Entry 6FB6 (X-ray diffraction, 2.60 A resolution); this record covers chains A and E of the 6 polymer chains in the assembly.

[Chain A]
Molecule: I-CreI monomer A
Organism: Chlamydomonas reinhardtii
Chain sequence (153 residues; each row starts with the number of its first residue):
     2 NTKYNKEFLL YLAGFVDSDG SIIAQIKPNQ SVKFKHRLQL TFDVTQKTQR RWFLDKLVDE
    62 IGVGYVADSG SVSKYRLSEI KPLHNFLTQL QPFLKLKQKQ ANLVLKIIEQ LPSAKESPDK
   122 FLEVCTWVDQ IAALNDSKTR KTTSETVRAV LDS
Bound ions: Mn2+ site 1: Ser19 (shared with 1 residue of chain B; DG515(E) of chain E; 1 residue of chain F); Mn2+ site 2: Asp20 (shared with 1 residue of chain B; 1 residue of chain D; 1 residue of chain G)

[Chain E]
Molecule: 10-nt DNA strand
Sequence (10 nucleotides; each row starts with the number of its first residue):
   515 GGGAGTCAGA
Bound ions: Mn2+ site 1: DG515 (shared with Ser19(A) of chain A; 1 residue of chain B; 1 residue of chain F)

[How chain A and chain E interact]
Contacting residue pairs (31; chain A residue first):
  Ser19(A) with DG515(E), phosphate contact
  Asp20(A) with DG515(E), sugar contact
  Gly21(A) with DG515(E), sugar contact; DG516(E), phosphate contact
  Ser22(A) with DG515(E), sugar contact; DG516(E), hydrogen bond to the phosphate
  Ile24(A) with DG516(E), base contact; DG517(E), phosphate contact
  Gln26(A) with DG517(E), sugar contact; DA518(E), base contact
  Lys28(A) with DG519(E), hydrogen bond to the base
  Thr46(A) with DG515(E), base contact
  Lys75(A) with DG515(E), hydrogen bond to the base; DG516(E), hydrogen bond to the base
  Arg77(A) with DG516(E), base contact; DG517(E), hydrogen bond to the base
  Lys98(A) with DG516(E), salt bridge to the phosphate
  Ala133(A) with DG517(E), phosphate contact
  Asn136(A) with DG516(E), phosphate contact; DG517(E), hydrogen bond to the phosphate
  Asp137(A) with DG516(E), hydrogen bond to the phosphate
  Ser138(A) with DG516(E), phosphate contact; DG517(E), hydrogen bond to the phosphate
  Thr140(A) with DG517(E), sugar contact; DA518(E), sugar contact
  Arg141(A) with DG517(E), phosphate contact; DA518(E), phosphate contact
  Lys142(A) with DG517(E), phosphate contact; DA518(E), hydrogen bond to the phosphate; DG519(E), salt bridge to the phosphate
  Thr143(A) with DA518(E), hydrogen bond to the phosphate
Interface residues without a listed pair, chain A (24 interface residues in all): Ile23, Ala25, Arg38, Asp44, Lys139
Interface residues without a listed pair, chain E (7 interface residues in all): DT520, DC521

[Summary]
The interface between chain A and chain E involves 24 residues on one side and 7 on the other; the contacts
include 10 hydrogen bonds and 2 salt bridges. Among the polar pairs are Lys28(A)-DG519(E), Lys75(A)-DG515(E)
and Lys75(A)-DG516(E).
Chain A is I-CreI monomer A (Chlamydomonas reinhardtii) and chain E is a 10-nt DNA strand; the structure,
Crystal Structure of a Tailored I-CreI Homing Endonuclease Protein (3115 variant) in complex with an altered
..., was determined by X-ray diffraction (same publication as 6FB0, 6FB1, 6FB2, 6FB5, 6FB7, 6FB8 and 6FB9).
